Entry 1G4B (X-ray diffraction, 7.00 A resolution (low resolution: residue-level contacts below are approximate; hydrogen-bond / salt-bridge calls are withheld)); this record covers chains O and P of the 8 polymer chains in the assembly.

== Chain O (and P) ==
Protein: ATP-dependent protease hslv
Organism: Escherichia coli
Notes: EC 3.4.99.-; chain P of this document is another copy of the same molecule, construct and numbering; everything in this record applies to it too
UniProt: P0A7B8 (HSLV_ECOLI); numbering as in UniProt (aligned over 1-175)
Amino-acid sequence (175 residues; row label = number of the first residue in the row):
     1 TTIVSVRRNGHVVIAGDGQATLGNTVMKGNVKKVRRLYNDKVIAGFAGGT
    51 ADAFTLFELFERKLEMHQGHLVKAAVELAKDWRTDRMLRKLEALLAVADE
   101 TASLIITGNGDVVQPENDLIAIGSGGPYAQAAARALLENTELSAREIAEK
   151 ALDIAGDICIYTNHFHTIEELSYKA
Disordered / not traced: 174-175
Swiss-Prot annotation at these positions:
  - active site: T2

== Chain O / chain P interface ==
Contacting residue pairs - 20 pairs, chain O then chain P:
  T25(O) - P127(P)
  K28(O) - V112(P)
  K28(O) - V113(P)
  K28(O) - Q114(P)
  N30(O) - V113(P)
  N30(O) - Q114(P)
  V31(O) - D111(P)
  G49(O) - R83(P)
  T50(O) - R83(P)
  T50(O) - N109(P)
  T50(O) - G110(P)
  T50(O) - D111(P)
  A51(O) - R83(P)
  A51(O) - N109(P)
  A51(O) - G110(P)
  D52(O) - R83(P)
  A53(O) - R83(P)
  F54(O) - K80(P)
  F54(O) - R83(P)
  K90(O) - R89(P)
Interface residues without a listed pair, chain O (13 interface residues in all): T55, L91
Interface residues without a listed pair, chain P (11 interface residues in all): P115

== In short ==
Chain O and chain P form an interface of 13 and 11 residues respectively. From UniProt: active-site residue
T2(O) on chain O.
Chain O and chain P are both ATP-dependent protease hslv (Escherichia coli); the structure, Crystal structures
of the hslvu peptidase-atpase complex reveal an ATP-dependent proteolysis mechanism, was determined by X-ray
diffraction (same publication as 1G4A).
